Entry 3D3T (X-ray diffraction, 2.80 A resolution); this record covers chains B and P of the 3 polymer chains in the assembly.

# Chain B
Protein: HIV-1 protease
From: Human immunodeficiency virus 1
Notes: EC 3.4.23.16
UniProtKB: Q90VT5 (Q90VT5_9HIV1); residues 1-99 here correspond to UniProt positions 484-582 (UniProt number = residue number + 483)
Chain sequence (99 residues; row label = number of the first residue in the row):
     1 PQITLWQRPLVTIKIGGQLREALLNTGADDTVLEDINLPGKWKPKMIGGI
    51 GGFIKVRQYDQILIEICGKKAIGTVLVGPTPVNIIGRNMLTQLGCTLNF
Sequence notes: engineered mutation Asn25 (Asp508 in Q90VT5)
From the paper describing this entry:
  - contacts within the chain: Arg20-Ile36 (hydrophobic contact)
  - catalytic residues: Asn25
  - binding site for P1-P6 substrate peptide (chain P): Arg8, Asn25, Gly27, Asp29, Asp30, Gly48

# Chain P
Protein: P1-P6 substrate peptide
UniProtKB: P12495 (GAG_HV1Z2); residues 1-10 here correspond to UniProt positions 446-455 (UniProt number = residue number + 445)
Chain sequence (10 residues; each row starts with the number of its first residue):
     1 RPGNFLQSRP
Not modelled in the structure: 1-2
Swiss-Prot annotation at these positions:
  - site: Phe5, Leu6 (Cleavage)

# How chain B and chain P interact
Contacting residue pairs (22):
  Arg8(B) - Phe5(P)
  Leu23(B) - Phe5(P)  hydrophobic
  Asn25(B) - Phe5(P)  hydrogen bond (side chain-backbone)
  Gly27(B) - Leu6(P)
  Gly27(B) - Gln7(P)  hydrogen bond (backbone-backbone)
  Ala28(B) - Gln7(P)
  Asp29(B) - Gln7(P)  hydrogen bond (backbone-backbone)
  Asp29(B) - Ser8(P)  hydrogen bond
  Asp29(B) - Arg9(P)
  Asp30(B) - Gln7(P)  hydrogen bond
  Asp30(B) - Arg9(P)
  Met46(B) - Pro10(P)
  Ile47(B) - Gln7(P)
  Ile47(B) - Ser8(P)
  Gly48(B) - Gln7(P)
  Gly48(B) - Ser8(P)  hydrogen bond (backbone-backbone)
  Gly49(B) - Leu6(P)
  Ile50(B) - Asn4(P)
  Phe53(B) - Pro10(P)
  Pro81(B) - Phe5(P)  hydrophobic
  Val82(B) - Phe5(P)  hydrophobic
  Ile84(B) - Gln7(P)
Other interface residues (no listed pair), chain B (17 interface residues in all): Val32

# Overview
17 residues of chain B and 7 residues of chain P are in contact; the contacts include 6 hydrogen bonds. Among
the polar pairs are Asn25(B)-Phe5(P), Asp29(B)-Ser8(P) and Asp30(B)-Gln7(P). The paper reports the catalytic
residue Asn25(B); a binding site for P1-P6 substrate peptide (chain P) at Arg8(B), Asn25(B) and Gly27(B) among
others.
Chain B is HIV-1 protease (Human immunodeficiency virus 1) and chain P is P1-P6 substrate peptide; the
structure, Crystal Structure of HIV-1 CRF01_AE in complex with the substrate p1-p6, was determined by X-ray
diffraction.
